Entry 6MUN (solution NMR); this record covers chains A and B of the 3 polymer chains in the assembly.

[Chain A]
Protein: 26S proteasome non-ATPase regulatory subunit 4
Organism: Homo sapiens
Reference sequence: P55036 (PSMD4_HUMAN); residue numbers follow UniProt; this construct covers 196-306
Sequence (111 residues; numbered 196 to 306; the number before each row is that of its first residue):
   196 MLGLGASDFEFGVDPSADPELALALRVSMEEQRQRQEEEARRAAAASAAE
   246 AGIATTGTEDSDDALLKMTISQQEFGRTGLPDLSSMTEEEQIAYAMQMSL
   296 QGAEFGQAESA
Curated features (UniProtKB/Swiss-Prot):
  - region (Essential for ubiquitin-binding): L216 to L220, I287 to M291
  - modified residue: T250 (Phosphothreonine), T253 (Phosphothreonine), S256 (Phosphoserine), S266 (Phosphoserine)

[Chain B]
Protein: Ubiquilin-2
Organism: Homo sapiens
Reference sequence: Q9UHD9 (UBQL2_HUMAN); residues 26-103 here = UniProt positions 26-103
Sequence (78 residues; numbered 26 to 103; the number before each row is that of its first residue):
    26 APAEPKIIKVTVKTPKEKEEFAVPENSSVQQFKEAISKRFKSQTDQLVLI
    76 FAGKILKDQDTLIQHGIHDGLTVHLVIK

[Interface between chain A and chain B]
Residue-residue contacts (22):
  D213(A) - K103(B)
  E215(A) - K103(B)
  A219(A) - H99(B)
  L220(A) - I75(B)
  L220(A) - G78(B)
  L220(A) - K79(B)
  L220(A) - I80(B)
  V222(A) - K38(B)
  V222(A) - H99(B)
  S223(A) - F76(B)
  S223(A) - A77(B)
  S223(A) - G78(B)
  S223(A) - H99(B)
  M224(A) - G78(B)
  E226(A) - K38(B)
  E226(A) - T97(B)
  E226(A) - H99(B)
  Q227(A) - F76(B)
  Q227(A) - A77(B)
  R230(A) - D94(B)
  R230(A) - G95(B)
  R230(A) - L96(B)
Interface residues without a listed pair, chain A (11 interface residues in all): L216
Interface residues without a listed pair, chain B (14 interface residues in all): V101
The authors on this interface:
  - pairs named by the authors: D213(A)-K103(B) (salt bridge), E215(A)-K103(B) (hydrogen bond), S223(A)-G78(B), M224(A)-G78(B) (backbone contact), E226(A)-K38(B) (hydrogen bond), R230(A)-D94(B) (hydrogen bond)
  - interface residues, chain A: L216(A), A219(A), L220(A)
  - interface residues, chain B: I75(B), A77(B), I80(B), L96(B), V101(B)

[Summary]
11 residues of chain A face 14 of chain B across their interface. The authors report a salt bridge between
D213(A) and K103(B); hydrogen bonds between E215(A) and K103(B), E226(A) and K38(B) and R230(A) and D94(B); a
contact between S223(A) and G78(B). The paper reports interface residues L216(A), A219(A) and I75(B) among
others.
Chain A is 26S proteasome non-ATPase regulatory subunit 4 and chain B is Ubiquilin-2, both from Homo sapiens;
the structure, Structure of hRpn10 bound to UBQLN2 UBL, was determined by solution NMR.
